Entry 7SSA (electron microscopy, 3.20 A resolution); this record covers chains L and J of the 12 polymer chains in the assembly.

== Chain L ==
Protein: Centromere-binding protein 1
Source organism: Saccharomyces cerevisiae (strain ATCC 204508 / S288c)
UniProtKB: P17106 (CBF1_YEAST); residues 2-351 here = UniProt positions 2-351
Amino-acid sequence (352 residues; row label = number of the first residue in the row; numbering starts at 0):
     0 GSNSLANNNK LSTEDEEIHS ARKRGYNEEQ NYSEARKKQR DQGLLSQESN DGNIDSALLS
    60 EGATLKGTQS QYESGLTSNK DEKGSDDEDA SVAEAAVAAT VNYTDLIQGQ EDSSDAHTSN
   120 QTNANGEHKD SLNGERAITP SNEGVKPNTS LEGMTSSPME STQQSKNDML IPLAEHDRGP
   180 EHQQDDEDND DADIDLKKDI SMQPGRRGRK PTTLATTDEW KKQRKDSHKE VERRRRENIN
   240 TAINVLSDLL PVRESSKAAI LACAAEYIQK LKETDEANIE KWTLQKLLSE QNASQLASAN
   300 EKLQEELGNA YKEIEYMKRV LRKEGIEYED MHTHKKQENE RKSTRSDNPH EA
Disordered / not traced: 0-221, 289-351
Construct notes: expression tag (0-1)
UniProt features mapped onto this chain:
  - modified residue: Ser45 (Phosphoserine), Ser48 (Phosphoserine), Ser84 (Phosphoserine), Thr138 (Phosphothreonine)

== Chain J ==
Molecule: 149-nt DNA strand
Source organism: synthetic construct
Sequence (149 nucleotides; numbered -74 to 74; the number before each row is that of its first residue; numbers below 1 keep their minus sign (DA-74 is residue -74)):
   -74 ATCAGGATGT ATATATCTGA GACGTCCCTG GAGACTAGGG AGTAATCCCC TTGGCGGTTA
   -14 AAACGCGGGG GACAGCGCGT ACGTGCGTTT AAGCGGTGCT AGAGCTGTCT ACGACCAATT
    46 GAGCGGCCTG GTCACGTGAC CTCTCCGAT
Disordered / not traced: -74 to -73, 65-74

== Chain L / chain J interface ==
Residue-residue contacts - 9 pairs, chain L then chain J:
  Arg223(L) with DT54(J), phosphate contact
  His227(L) with DG56(J), base contact; DT57(J), hydrogen bond to the base
  Val230(L) with DG56(J), phosphate contact
  Glu231(L) with DC58(J), hydrogen bond to the base; DA59(J), hydrogen bond to the base
  Arg233(L) with DG56(J), salt bridge to the phosphate
  Arg234(L) with DG56(J), sugar contact; DT57(J), salt bridge to the phosphate
Other interface residues (no listed pair), chain L (7 interface residues in all): Ser226
Other interface residues (no listed pair), chain J (6 interface residues in all): DG55

== In short ==
The interface between chain L and chain J involves 7 residues on one side and 6 on the other; the contacts
include 3 hydrogen bonds and 2 salt bridges. Polar contacts include His227(L)-DT57(J), Glu231(L)-DC58(J) and
Glu231(L)-DA59(J).
Here chain L is Centromere-binding protein 1 (Saccharomyces cerevisiae (strain ATCC 204508 / S288c)) and chain
J is a 149-nt DNA strand (synthetic construct). Entry 7SSA (Cryo-EM structure of pioneer factor Cbf1 bound to
the nucleosome) was determined by electron microscopy.
